PDB entry 6RDF | electron microscopy, 3.20 A resolution | chains 2 and 7 of the 13 polymer chains in the assembly

== Chain 2 ==
Molecule: ASA-2: Polytomella F-ATP synthase associated subunit 2
From: Polytomella sp. Pringsheim 198.80
Sequence (441 residues; numbered 5 to 445; the number before each row is that of its first residue):
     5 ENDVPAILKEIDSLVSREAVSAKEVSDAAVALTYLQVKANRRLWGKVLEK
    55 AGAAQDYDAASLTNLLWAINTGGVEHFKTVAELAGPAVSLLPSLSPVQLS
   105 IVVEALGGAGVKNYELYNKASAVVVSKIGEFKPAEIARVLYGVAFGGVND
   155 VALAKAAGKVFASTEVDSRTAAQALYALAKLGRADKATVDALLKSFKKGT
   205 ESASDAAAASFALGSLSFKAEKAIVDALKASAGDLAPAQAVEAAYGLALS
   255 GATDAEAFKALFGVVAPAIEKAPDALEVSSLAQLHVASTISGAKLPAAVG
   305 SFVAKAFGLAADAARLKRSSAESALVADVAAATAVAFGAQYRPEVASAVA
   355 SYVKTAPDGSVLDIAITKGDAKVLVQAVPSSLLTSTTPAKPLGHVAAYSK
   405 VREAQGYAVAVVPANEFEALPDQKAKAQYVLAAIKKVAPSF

== Chain 7 ==
Molecule: Mitochondrial ATP synthase associated protein ASA7
From: Polytomella sp. Pringsheim 198.80
Reference sequence: D8V7I2 (D8V7I2_9CHLO); residues 1-190 here = UniProt positions 1-190
Sequence (190 residues; each row starts with the number of its first residue):
     1 MSSVRAGVEAGRRDLTTFTFSGLQDAPVAALSGSIKLNVAAKAGKAEVTV
    51 AAGAAKAATQVSAAALRKLSGSKISLAEVARISVLHSSIQNYLLSLSNER
   101 YQLLSQWPDFTTMYGKDFYYRAHPEDLKKFYDAADEYYKLYETVTEFDSL
   151 SALASQVVPNYAARRRSTVHPAIGSTVADGAFTNFLLSKQ
Not modelled in the structure: 1-14

== Interface between chain 2 and chain 7 ==
Residue-residue contacts (112; chain 2 residue first):
  E5(2) with K56(7), hydrogen bond (backbone-side chain)
  N6(2) with K56(7); A57(7); A58(7), hydrogen bond (side chain-backbone)
  D7(2) with K56(7), hydrogen bond (backbone-backbone); A57(7)
  A10(2) with A55(7)
  I11(2) with V50(7); A52(7); A55(7), hydrophobic; A57(7), hydrophobic
  E14(2) with A52(7); A54(7), hydrogen bond (side chain-backbone); A55(7), hydrogen bond (side chain-backbone)
  I15(2) with I35(7), hydrophobic
  L18(2) with S34(7)
  R21(2) with S34(7)
  K27(2) with L31(7); S32(7)
  E28(2) with S32(7)
  D31(2) with A30(7); L31(7), hydrogen bond (side chain-backbone); S32(7), hydrogen bond (side chain-backbone); I35(7)
  V34(2) with P27(7), hydrophobic; L37(7), hydrophobic
  A35(2) with I35(7), hydrophobic; V50(7), hydrophobic
  T37(2) with L66(7); L69(7)
  Y38(2) with A26(7); P27(7), hydrogen bond (side chain-backbone); T59(7); V61(7)
  L39(2) with V50(7), hydrophobic
  Q40(2) with V61(7); A65(7); L69(7)
  K42(2) with L69(7), hydrogen bond (side chain-backbone); S72(7), hydrogen bond (side chain-backbone); I74(7)
  R45(2) with I74(7), hydrogen bond (side chain-backbone); S75(7), hydrogen bond (side chain-backbone); L76(7)
  W48(2) with L76(7)
  G49(2) with L76(7)
  L52(2) with L76(7), hydrophobic
  D62(2) with L31(7)
  S65(2) with L31(7)
  N68(2) with P27(7)
  W71(2) with G22(7); L23(7); A26(7), hydrophobic; P27(7)
  N74(2) with L15(7); T19(7)
  T75(2) with S21(7), hydrogen bond (side chain-backbone); L66(7), hydrogen bond (side chain-backbone); L69(7); S70(7)
  G76(2) with L69(7)
  G77(2) with S70(7); K73(7); I74(7), hydrogen bond (backbone-backbone)
  V78(2) with L15(7); I74(7), hydrophobic; L76(7), hydrophobic
  E79(2) with L15(7), hydrogen bond (side chain-backbone); K73(7); S75(7); L76(7), hydrogen bond (backbone-backbone)
  H80(2) with L76(7); E78(7), salt bridge
  K82(2) with E78(7)
  V101(2) with D25(7)
  E108(2) with F20(7); S21(7)
  G112(2) with L15(7); T16(7), hydrogen bond (backbone-backbone)
  A113(2) with L15(7)
  K136(2) with Q24(7); D25(7), salt bridge
  E139(2) with D25(7)
  R142(2) with Q24(7), hydrogen bond; D25(7), salt bridge
  Y145(2) with T16(7), hydrogen bond; F18(7), hydrogen bond (side chain-backbone); F20(7), hydrophobic
  F149(2) with T16(7)
  R173(2) with F20(7); Q24(7), hydrogen bond; R67(7)
  Q177(2) with F20(7)
  Y180(2) with T17(7); F18(7), hydrophobic; F20(7), hydrophobic
  E205(2) with A64(7)
  S206(2) with R67(7), hydrogen bond
  S208(2) with F18(7); T19(7); R67(7)
  A211(2) with F18(7), hydrophobic
  A212(2) with F18(7), hydrophobic; F20(7), hydrophobic
  D238(2) with K68(7), salt bridge
  A240(2) with G71(7)
  A242(2) with T17(7)
  Q243(2) with T17(7); F18(7); G71(7)
  E246(2) with T17(7), hydrogen bond; F18(7)
Interface residues without a listed pair, chain 2 (62 interface residues in all): V8, A64, A176, D209, F215
Interface residues without a listed pair, chain 7 (47 interface residues in all): V39, V48, A51, G53, A63

== Summary ==
62 residues of chain 2 and 47 residues of chain 7 are in contact, with 24 hydrogen bonds and 4 salt bridges.
Polar contacts include H80(2)-E78(7), K136(2)-D25(7) and R142(2)-D25(7).
Chain 2 is ASA-2: Polytomella F-ATP synthase associated subunit 2 and chain 7 is Mitochondrial ATP synthase
associated protein ASA7, both from Polytomella sp. Pringsheim 198.80; the structure, CryoEM structure of
Polytomella F-ATP synthase, Primary rotary state 3, monomer-masked refinement, was determined by electron
microscopy, deposited together with 6RD4, 6RD5, 6RD6, 6RD7, 6RD8, 6RD9 and 46 further entries.
